PDB entry 2XQK | X-ray diffraction, 2.40 A resolution | chain A

# Chain A
Name: Cholinesterase
Source organism: Homo sapiens
Notes: EC 3.1.1.8
UniProt: P06276 (CHLE_HUMAN); residues 3-529 here correspond to UniProt positions 31-557 (UniProt number = residue number + 28)
Amino-acid sequence (527 residues; each row starts with the number of its first residue):
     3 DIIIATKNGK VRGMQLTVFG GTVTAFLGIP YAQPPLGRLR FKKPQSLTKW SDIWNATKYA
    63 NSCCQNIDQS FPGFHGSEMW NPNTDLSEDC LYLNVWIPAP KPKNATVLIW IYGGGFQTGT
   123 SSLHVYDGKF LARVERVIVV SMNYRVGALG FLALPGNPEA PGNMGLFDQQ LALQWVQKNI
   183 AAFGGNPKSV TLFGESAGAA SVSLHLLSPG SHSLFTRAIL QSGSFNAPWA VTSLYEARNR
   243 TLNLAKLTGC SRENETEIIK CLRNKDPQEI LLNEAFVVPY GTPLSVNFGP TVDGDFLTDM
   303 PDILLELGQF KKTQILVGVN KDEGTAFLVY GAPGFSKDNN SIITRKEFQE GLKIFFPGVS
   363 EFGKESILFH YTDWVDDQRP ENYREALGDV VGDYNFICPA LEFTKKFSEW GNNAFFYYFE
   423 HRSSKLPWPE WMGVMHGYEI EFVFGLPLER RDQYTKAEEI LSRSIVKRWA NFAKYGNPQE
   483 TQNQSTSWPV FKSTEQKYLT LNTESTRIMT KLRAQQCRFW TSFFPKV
Sequence notes: engineered mutation Q17 (Asn45 in P06276), Q455 (Asn483 in P06276), Q481 (Asn509 in P06276), Q486 (Asn514 in P06276)
Swiss-Prot annotation at these positions:
  - active site: S198 (Acyl-ester intermediate), E325 (Charge relay system), H438 (Charge relay system)
  - binding site (tacrine): W82, H438
  - binding site (substrate): G116, G117
  - modified residue: S198 (Phosphoserine)
  - glycosylation (N-linked (GlcNAc...) asparagine): N57 (complex), N106 (complex), N241 (complex), N256 (complex), N341 (complex), N485
Cystine bridges: C65-C92, C252-C263, C400-C519
Covalently attached groups: N-acetylglucosamine (NAG) linked to N106, N341, N485; O-ethylmethylphosphonic acid ester group (VX) linked to S198
Metal / ion sites: Na+ near E80 (its only coordinating residue here); Ca2+ near E443 (its only coordinating residue here)
Small-molecule neighbours:
  - alpha-L-fucopyranose (FUC): N245, K248, L249, F278, V280, P281
  - glycine (GLY): M16, L18, L29, Y61, W98, D129, K131
  - N-acetylglucosamine (NAG; 2-acetamido-2-deoxy-beta-D-glucopyranose): Y237, E238, N241, N245, P281
  - O-ethylmethylphosphonic acid ester group (VX): G115, G116, G117, A199, W231, F329, F398, H438
Reported in the primary citation:
  - binding site for O-ethylmethylphosphonic acid ester group: H438
  - catalytic residues: H438

# Overview
Ligands of chain A: glycine, N-acetylglucosamine and alpha-L-fucopyranose. Covalently linked
O-ethylmethylphosphonic acid ester group: at S198. N-acetylglucosamine is covalently linked to N106, N341 and
N485. From the paper: the catalytic residue H438; a binding site for O-ethylmethylphosphonic acid ester group
at H438.
Chain A is Cholinesterase (Homo sapiens); the structure, X-ray Structure of human butyrylcholinesterase
inhibited by pure enantiomer VX-(S), was determined by X-ray diffraction together with 2XQF, 2XQG, 2XQI and
2XQJ from the same study.
